Entry 7MXT (X-ray diffraction, 3.05 A resolution); this record covers chains Z and B of the 3 polymer chains in the assembly.

[Chain Z]
Protein: Exonuclease 1
From: Homo sapiens
Notes: EC 3.1.-.-
UniProtKB: Q9UQ84 (EXO1_HUMAN); residues 1-352 here = UniProt positions 1-352
Amino-acid sequence (358 residues; each row starts with the number of its first residue):
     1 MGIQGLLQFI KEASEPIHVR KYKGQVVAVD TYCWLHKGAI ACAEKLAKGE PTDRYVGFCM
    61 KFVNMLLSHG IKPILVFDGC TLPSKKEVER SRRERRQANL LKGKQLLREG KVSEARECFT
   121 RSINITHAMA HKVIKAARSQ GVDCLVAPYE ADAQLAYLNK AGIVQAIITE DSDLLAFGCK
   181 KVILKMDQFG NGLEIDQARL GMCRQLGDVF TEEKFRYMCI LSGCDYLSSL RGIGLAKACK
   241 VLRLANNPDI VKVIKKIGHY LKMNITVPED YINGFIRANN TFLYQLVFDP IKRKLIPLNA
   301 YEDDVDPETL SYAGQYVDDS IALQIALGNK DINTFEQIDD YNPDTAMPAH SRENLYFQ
Unresolved in the structure: 1, 347-354, 357-358
Sequence notes: expression tag (353-358)
Bound ions: Mn2+ site 1: Asp-152, Asp-171, Asp-173 (shared with DC1(B) of chain B); Mn2+ site 2: Asp-152 (shared with DC1(B) of chain B); Mn2+ site 3: Asp-173, Asp-225 (shared with DC1(B) of chain B); Na+: Ser-222, Ser-229, Ile-233 (shared with 1 residue of chain A)
UniProt features mapped onto this chain:
  - binding site (Mg(2+)): Asp-30, Asp-78, Glu-150, Asp-152, Asp-171, Asp-173, Asp-225, Asp-270
  - natural variant: Glu-109 (E109K: Abrogates exonuclease activity)
  - mutagenesis: Asp-78 (D78A: Abrogates double-stranded DNA exonuclease activity and endonuclease activity against 5'-overhanging flap structures. Also reduces DNA-binding to 5'-overhanging flap structures), Asp-173 (D173A: Abrogates double-stranded DNA exonuclease activity and endonuclease activity against 5'-overhanging flap structures. No effect on DNA-binding to 5'-overhanging flap structures), Asp-225 (D225A: Abrogates double-stranded DNA exonuclease activity and endonuclease activity against 5'-overhanging flap structures. Also enhances DNA-binding to 5'-overhanging flap structures)

[Chain B]
Molecule: 9-nt DNA strand
Sequence (9 nucleotides; numbered 1 to 9; the number before each row is that of its first residue):
     1 CGACTAGCG
Bound ions: Mn2+ site 1: DC1 (shared with Asp-152(Z), Asp-171(Z), Asp-173(Z) of chain Z)

[How chain Z and chain B interact]
Contacting residue pairs - 20 pairs, chain Z then chain B:
  Gly-2(Z) with DC1(B), phosphate contact; DG2(B), phosphate contact
  Leu-7(Z) with DG2(B), phosphate contact; DA3(B), phosphate contact
  Gln-8(Z) with DA3(B), hydrogen bond to the phosphate; DC4(B), hydrogen bond to the phosphate
  Tyr-32(Z) with DC1(B), hydrogen bond to the base
  Lys-85(Z) with DC1(B), salt bridge to the phosphate
  Arg-92(Z) with DC1(B), salt bridge to the phosphate
  Arg-96(Z) with DC1(B), base contact
  Asp-152(Z) with DC1(B), phosphate contact
  Glu-170(Z) with DC1(B), phosphate contact; DG2(B), sugar contact
  Asp-171(Z) with DC1(B), phosphate contact; DG2(B), phosphate contact
  Ser-172(Z) with DG2(B), hydrogen bond to the phosphate
  Asp-173(Z) with DC1(B), phosphate contact
  Lys-185(Z) with DG2(B), phosphate contact; DA3(B), salt bridge to the phosphate
  Asp-225(Z) with DC1(B), phosphate contact
Also at the interface, not in a pair above, chain Z (18 interface residues in all): Ile-3, Gly-5, His-36, Glu-150

[Summary]
Chain Z and chain B form an interface of 18 and 4 residues respectively; the contacts include 4 hydrogen bonds
and 3 salt bridges. Among the polar pairs are Tyr-32(Z)/DC1(B), Gln-8(Z)/DA3(B) and Gln-8(Z)/DC4(B). From
UniProt: 8 Mg2+-binding residues and 3 mutagenesis sites on chain Z.
Chain Z is Exonuclease 1 (Homo sapiens) and chain B is a 9-nt DNA strand; the structure, Crystal structure of
human exonuclease 1 Exo1 (WT) in complex with 5' recessed-end DNA (cmr), was determined by X-ray diffraction.
